Entry 3Q66 (X-ray diffraction, 2.71 A resolution); this record covers chains A and B of the 3 polymer chains in the assembly.

# Chain A (and B)
Protein: Vacuolar protein sorting-associated protein 75
Organism: Saccharomyces cerevisiae
Notes: chain B of this document is another copy of the same molecule, construct and numbering; everything in this record applies to it too
UniProtKB: P53853 (VPS75_YEAST); residue numbers follow UniProt; this construct covers 1-264
Chain sequence (264 residues; each row starts with the number of its first residue):
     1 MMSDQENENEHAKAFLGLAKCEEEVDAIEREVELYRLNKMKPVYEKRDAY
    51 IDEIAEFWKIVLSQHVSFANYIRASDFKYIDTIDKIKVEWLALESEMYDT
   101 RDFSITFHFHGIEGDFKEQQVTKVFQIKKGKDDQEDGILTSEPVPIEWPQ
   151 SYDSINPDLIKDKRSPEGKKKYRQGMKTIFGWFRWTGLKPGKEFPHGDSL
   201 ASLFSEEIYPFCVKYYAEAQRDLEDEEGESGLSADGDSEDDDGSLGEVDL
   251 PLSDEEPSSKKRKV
Disordered / not traced: 1, 232-247, 254-264 (chain B: 1-8, 226-264)
Curated features (UniProtKB/Swiss-Prot):
  - modified residue: S3 (Phosphoserine)

# Interface between chain A and chain B
Residue-residue contacts (54; chain A residue first):
  A14(A) - Y50(B)
  A14(A) - E53(B)
  F15(A) - I54(B)  hydrophobic
  F15(A) - Y216(B)
  G17(A) - Y50(B)
  L18(A) - R47(B)
  L18(A) - Y50(B)  hydrophobic
  L18(A) - I54(B)  hydrophobic
  L18(A) - V213(B)  hydrophobic
  K20(A) - K46(B)
  C21(A) - V43(B)
  C21(A) - K46(B)
  C21(A) - R47(B)
  E22(A) - V213(B)
  E24(A) - V43(B)
  E24(A) - K46(B)  salt bridge
  I28(A) - K39(B)
  I28(A) - M40(B)  hydrophobic
  I28(A) - V43(B)  hydrophobic
  E31(A) - Y35(B)
  E31(A) - K39(B)  salt bridge
  V32(A) - V32(B)  hydrophobic
  V32(A) - Y35(B)  hydrophobic
  V32(A) - R36(B)
  Y35(A) - E31(B)
  Y35(A) - V32(B)  hydrophobic
  Y35(A) - Y35(B)  hydrophobic
  R36(A) - V32(B)
  K39(A) - I28(B)
  K39(A) - E31(B)  salt bridge
  V43(A) - E24(B)
  V43(A) - I28(B)  hydrophobic
  K46(A) - E24(B)  salt bridge
  R47(A) - L18(B)
  R47(A) - C21(B)
  Y50(A) - A14(B)  hydrophobic
  Y50(A) - G17(B)
  Y50(A) - L18(B)  hydrophobic
  I51(A) - L18(B)  hydrophobic
  E53(A) - E10(B)
  E53(A) - H11(B)
  E53(A) - K13(B)  salt bridge
  E53(A) - A14(B)
  I54(A) - H11(B)
  I54(A) - F15(B)  hydrophobic
  I54(A) - L18(B)  hydrophobic
  A55(A) - H11(B)
  V213(A) - E22(B)
  K214(A) - E22(B)
  Y216(A) - F15(B)
  L252(A) - R173(B)
  S253(A) - R173(B)  hydrogen bond (backbone-side chain)
  S253(A) - K177(B)
  S253(A) - G191(B)
Interface residues without a listed pair, chain A (34 interface residues in all): E10, H11, K13, V25, E29, M40, G231
Interface residues without a listed pair, chain B (36 interface residues in all): K20, V25, E29, I51, E135, K192, P195, K214

# In short
34 residues of chain A and 36 residues of chain B are in contact, with 1 hydrogen bond and 5 salt bridges.
Among the polar pairs are E24(A)-K46(B), E31(A)-K39(B) and E53(A)-K13(B).
Both chains are Vacuolar protein sorting-associated protein 75 (Saccharomyces cerevisiae). Entry 3Q66
(Structure of the Vps75-Rtt109 histone chaperone-lysine acetyltransferase complex (Full-length proteins in
space group P6122)) was determined by X-ray diffraction (same publication as 3Q68).
